7NAI - chain A; structure by X-ray diffraction, 1.74 A resolution.

[Chain A]
Name: Sterile alpha and TIR motif-containing protein 1
Organism: Homo sapiens
UniProtKB: Q6SZW1 (SARM1_HUMAN); residues 560-700 here = UniProt positions 560-700
Amino-acid sequence (144 residues; each row starts with the number of its first residue):
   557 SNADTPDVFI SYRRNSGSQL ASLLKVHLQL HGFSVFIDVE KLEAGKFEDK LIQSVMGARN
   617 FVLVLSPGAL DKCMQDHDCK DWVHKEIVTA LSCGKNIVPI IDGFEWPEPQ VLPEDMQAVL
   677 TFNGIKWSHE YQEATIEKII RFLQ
Unresolved in the structure: 557-560
Sequence notes: expression tag (557-559)
Small-molecule neighbours: 3AD (1O4; [[(2R,3S,4R,5R)-5-(6-aminopurin-9-yl)-3,4-bis(oxidanyl)oxolan-2-yl]methoxy-oxidanyl-phosphoryl] [(2R,3S,4R,5R)-5-(8-azanylisoquinolin-2-yl)-3,4-bis(oxidanyl)oxolan-2-yl]methyl hydrogen phosphate): Phe565, Ile566, Ser567, Tyr568, Arg569, Arg570, Asn571, Asp594, Leu598, Phe603, Leu607, Asp637, Trp638, Val639, Glu642
What the authors report for this chain:
  - binding site for 3AD: Asp594, Phe603, Trp638
  - mutagenesis - N679A: increased catalytic activity (base-exchange activities)
  - mutagenesis - H685A, Y687A: decreased signaling in response to axon degeneration
  - mutagenesis - W638A, W662A, N679A, H685A, Y687A: decreased catalytic activity on NADase
  - mutagenesis - W662A: unchanged catalytic activity on NADase
  - mutagenesis - H685A, Y687A: abolished catalytic activity on NADase

[Overview]
Chain A binds 3AD. From the paper: a binding site for 3AD at Asp594, Phe603 and Trp638; W638A, W662A and
N679A, among others, reduce catalytic activity on NADase; 5 substitutions were tested in all.
Chain A is Sterile alpha and TIR motif-containing protein 1 (Homo sapiens); the structure, Crystal structure
of the TIR domain from human SARM1 in complex with 3AD, was determined by X-ray diffraction together with
7NAJ, 7NAK and 7NAL from the same study.
